PDB entry 2V67 | X-ray diffraction, 2.00 A resolution | chains B and J of the 16 polymer chains in the assembly

== Chain B ==
Protein: Ribulose bisphosphate carboxylase large chain
Organism: Chlamydomonas reinhardtii
Notes: EC 4.1.1.39
Reference sequence: P00877 (RBL_CHLRE); residues 1-475 here = UniProt positions 1-475
Amino-acid sequence (475 residues; numbered 1 to 475; the number before each row is that of its first residue):
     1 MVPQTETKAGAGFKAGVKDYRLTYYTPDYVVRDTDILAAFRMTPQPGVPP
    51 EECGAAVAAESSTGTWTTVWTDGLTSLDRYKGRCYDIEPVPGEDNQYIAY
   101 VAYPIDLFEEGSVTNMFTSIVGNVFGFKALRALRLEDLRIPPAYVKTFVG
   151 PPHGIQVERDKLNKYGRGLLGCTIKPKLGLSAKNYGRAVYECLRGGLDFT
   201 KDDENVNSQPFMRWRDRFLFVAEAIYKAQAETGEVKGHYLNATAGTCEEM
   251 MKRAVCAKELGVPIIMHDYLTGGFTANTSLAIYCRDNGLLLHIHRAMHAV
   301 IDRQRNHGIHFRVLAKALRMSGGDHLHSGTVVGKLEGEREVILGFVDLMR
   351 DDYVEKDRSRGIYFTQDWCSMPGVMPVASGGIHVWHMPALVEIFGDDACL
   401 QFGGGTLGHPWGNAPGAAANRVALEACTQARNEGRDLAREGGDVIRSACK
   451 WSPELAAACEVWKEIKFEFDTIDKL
Disordered / not traced: 1-8
Differences from the reference sequence: conflict Pro46 (Leu in P00877); engineered mutation Ile342 (Thr in P00877)
Modified / non-standard residues: Pro104, Pro151 (4-hydroxyproline; HYP); Lys201 (lysine nz-carboxylic acid; KCX); Cys256, Cys369 (s-methylcysteine; SMC)
Cystine bridges: Cys449-Cys459
Metal / ion sites: Mg2+: Lys201, Asp203, Glu204 (together with 2-carboxyarabinitol-1,5-diphosphate)
Residues lining bound ligands:
  - 2-carboxyarabinitol-1,5-diphosphate (CAP), molecule 1: Glu60, Thr65, Trp66, Asn123
  - 2-carboxyarabinitol-1,5-diphosphate (CAP), molecule 2: Thr173, Lys175, Lys177, Lys201, Asp203, Glu204, His294, Arg295, His298, His327, Lys334, Leu335, Ser379, Gly380, Gly381, Gln401, Phe402, Gly403, Gly404

== Chain J ==
Protein: Ribulose bisphosphate carboxylase small chain 1
Organism: Chlamydomonas reinhardtii
Notes: EC 4.1.1.39
Reference sequence: P00873 (RBS1_CHLRE); residues 1-140 here correspond to UniProt positions 46-185 (UniProt number = residue number + 45)
Amino-acid sequence (140 residues; row label = number of the first residue in the row):
     1 MMVWTPVNNKMFETFSYLPPLTDEQIAAQVDYIVANGWIPCLEFAEADKA
    51 YVSNESAIRFGSVSCLYYDNRYWTMWKLPMFGCRDPMQVLREIVACTKAF
   101 PDAYVRLVAFDNQKQVQIMGFLVQRPKTARDFQPANKRSV
Modified / non-standard residues: Met1 (n-methyl methionine; MME)

== Chain B / chain J interface ==
Contacting residue pairs - 85 pairs, chain B then chain J:
  Gln156(B) - Lys114(J)  hydrogen bond (side chain-backbone)
  Gln156(B) - Gln115(J)
  Gln156(B) - Val116(J)
  Asp160(B) - Val116(J)
  Lys161(B) - Leu66(J)
  Lys161(B) - Arg71(J)  hydrogen bond (backbone-side chain)
  Leu162(B) - Leu66(J)  hydrophobic
  Asn163(B) - Arg71(J)
  Lys164(B) - Glu13(J)  salt bridge
  Tyr165(B) - Thr14(J)  hydrogen bond (backbone-side chain)
  Tyr165(B) - Gln117(J)
  Gly166(B) - Thr14(J)
  Gly166(B) - Ile118(J)
  Gly166(B) - Met119(J)
  Arg167(B) - Glu13(J)  salt bridge
  Arg167(B) - Thr14(J)
  Arg194(B) - Trp4(J)  hydrogen bond (side chain-backbone)
  Arg194(B) - Thr5(J)
  Arg194(B) - Pro6(J)
  Gly195(B) - Tyr17(J)
  Gly196(B) - Tyr17(J)
  Gln229(B) - Val52(J)
  Gln229(B) - Tyr68(J)
  Ala230(B) - Lys10(J)  hydrogen bond (backbone-side chain)
  Glu231(B) - Pro6(J)
  Glu231(B) - Lys10(J)
  Thr232(B) - Lys10(J)
  Thr232(B) - Met11(J)  hydrogen bond (backbone-backbone)
  Gly233(B) - Tyr51(J)
  Glu234(B) - Met11(J)
  Glu234(B) - Phe12(J)
  Glu234(B) - Glu13(J)  hydrogen bond (side chain-backbone)
  Glu234(B) - Ser16(J)
  Val235(B) - Val52(J)  hydrophobic
  Val235(B) - Tyr68(J)
  Ala257(B) - Cys65(J)
  Lys258(B) - Ser62(J)  hydrogen bond (side chain-backbone)
  Lys258(B) - Cys65(J)
  Glu259(B) - Ser62(J)  hydrogen bond
  Gly261(B) - Ser64(J)
  Gly261(B) - Cys65(J)
  Val262(B) - Cys65(J)  hydrogen bond (backbone-side chain)
  Pro263(B) - Leu66(J)  hydrophobic
  Asn287(B) - Cys65(J)
  Gly288(B) - Cys65(J)
  Gly288(B) - Leu66(J)
  Leu289(B) - Cys65(J)  hydrophobic
  Leu290(B) - Leu66(J)  hydrophobic
  Asp397(B) - Lys114(J)  salt bridge
  Pro410(B) - Met1(J)
  Trp411(B) - Met1(J)
  Trp411(B) - Met2(J)  hydrophobic
  Ala414(B) - Trp4(J)  hydrophobic
  Pro415(B) - Met2(J)
  Ala418(B) - Trp4(J)  hydrophobic
  Arg421(B) - Glu13(J)  hydrogen bond (side chain-backbone)
  Arg421(B) - Ser16(J)
  Arg421(B) - Tyr17(J)
  Val422(B) - Tyr17(J)
  Val422(B) - Leu18(J)
  Glu425(B) - Glu13(J)
  Glu425(B) - Thr14(J)
  Glu425(B) - Phe15(J)  hydrogen bond (side chain-backbone)
  Glu425(B) - Ser16(J)  hydrogen bond (side chain-backbone)
  Glu425(B) - Tyr17(J)  hydrogen bond (side chain-backbone)
  Glu425(B) - Leu18(J)
  Ala426(B) - Leu18(J)
  Gln429(B) - Phe15(J)
  Gln429(B) - Leu18(J)
  Gln429(B) - Leu21(J)
  Gln429(B) - Gln25(J)
  Gln429(B) - Gln29(J)
  Arg431(B) - Tyr32(J)  hydrogen bond
  Asn432(B) - Phe15(J)
  Asn432(B) - Gln29(J)  hydrogen bond
  Asn432(B) - Tyr32(J)
  Glu433(B) - Gln25(J)
  Glu433(B) - Ala28(J)
  Trp451(B) - Tyr17(J)
  Trp451(B) - Leu18(J)
  Trp451(B) - Pro19(J)
  Trp451(B) - Ala135(J)  hydrophobic
  Pro453(B) - Met2(J)  hydrophobic
  Glu454(B) - Trp4(J)
  Glu454(B) - Ser139(J)  hydrogen bond
Also at the interface, not in a pair above, chain B (50 interface residues in all): Tyr190, Asp198, Asp396, Thr428
Also at the interface, not in a pair above, chain J (40 interface residues in all): Asn9, Val63, Arg106, Arg138

== In short ==
Chain B and chain J form an interface of 50 and 40 residues respectively; the contacts include 17 hydrogen
bonds and 3 salt bridges. Polar pairs include Lys164(B)-Glu13(J), Arg167(B)-Glu13(J) and Asp397(B)-Lys114(J).
Ligands of chain B: 2-carboxyarabinitol-1,5-diphosphate. Lys201(B), Asp203(B) and Glu204(B) coordinate Mg2+.
Chain B is Ribulose bisphosphate carboxylase large chain and chain J is Ribulose bisphosphate carboxylase
small chain 1, both from Chlamydomonas reinhardtii; the structure, Crystal structure of Chlamydomonas
reinhardtii Rubisco with a large- subunit supressor mutation T342I, was determined by X-ray diffraction,
deposited together with 2V68, 2V63, 2V69 and 2V6A.
